PDB entry 3REK | X-ray diffraction, 2.60 A resolution | chains D and J of the 10 polymer chains in the assembly

[Chain D]
Name: Histone H2B 1.1
From: Xenopus laevis
UniProtKB: P02281 (H2B11_XENLA); residues 1-122 here correspond to UniProt positions 5-126 (UniProt number = residue number + 4)
Amino-acid sequence (122 residues; each row starts with the number of its first residue):
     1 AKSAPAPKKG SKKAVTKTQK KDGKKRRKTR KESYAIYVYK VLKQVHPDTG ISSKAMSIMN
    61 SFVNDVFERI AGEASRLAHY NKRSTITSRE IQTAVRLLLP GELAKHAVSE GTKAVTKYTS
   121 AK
Not modelled in the structure: 1-23
Construct notes: variant Thr29 (Ser33 in P02281)
Ion coordination: Mn2+ near Val45 (its only coordinating residue here)
Swiss-Prot annotation at these positions:
  - modified residue: Lys2 (N6-acetyllysine), Lys9 (N6-acetyllysine), Ser11 (Phosphoserine), Lys12 (N6-acetyllysine), Lys17 (N6-acetyllysine)
  - glycosylation: Ser109 (O-linked (GlcNAc) serine)
  - cross-link: Lys117 (Glycyl lysine isopeptide (Lys-Gly) (interchain with G-Cter in ubiquitin))

[Chain J]
Molecule: 146-nt DNA strand
Sequence (146 nucleotides; numbered -73 to 72; the number before each row is that of its first residue; numbers below 1 keep their minus sign (DA-73 is residue -73)):
   -73 ATCTCCAAAT ATCCCTTGCG GATCGTAGAA AAAGTGTGTC AAACTGCGCT ATCAAAGGGA
   -13 AACTTCAACT GAATTCAGTT GAAGTTTCCC TTTGATAGCG CAGTTTGACA CACTTTTTCT
    47 ACGATCCGCA AGGGATATTT GGAGAT
Ion coordination: platinum (II) ion site 1: DG-54, DG-53; platinum (II) ion site 2 near DG-46 (its only coordinating residue here); platinum (II) ion site 3: DG-40, DT-39; platinum (II) ion site 4 near DG-36 (its only coordinating residue here); platinum (II) ion site 5 near DG-28 (its only coordinating residue here); platinum (II) ion site 6 near DG-17 (its only coordinating residue here); platinum (II) ion site 7 near DG-16 (its only coordinating residue here); platinum (II) ion site 8 near DG-15 (its only coordinating residue here); platinum (II) ion site 9 near DA-2 (its only coordinating residue here); platinum (II) ion site 10 near DG7 (its only coordinating residue here); platinum (II) ion site 11: DG24, DC25; platinum (II) ion site 12 near DG58 (its only coordinating residue here); 2 more platinum (II) ion sites not listed

[Chain D / chain J interface]
Pairs across the interface (11):
  Arg26(D) with DT-29(J), hydrogen bond to the base; DG-28(J), hydrogen bond to the sugar
  Lys28(D) with DT51(J), phosphate contact
  Arg30(D) with DG49(J), phosphate contact; DA50(J), phosphate contact
  Lys31(D) with DG49(J), sugar contact; DA50(J), hydrogen bond to the phosphate
  Glu32(D) with DG49(J), phosphate contact
  Ser33(D) with DG49(J), phosphate contact
  Ile36(D) with DC48(J), sugar contact
  Tyr37(D) with DC48(J), hydrogen bond to the phosphate
Interface residues without a listed pair, chain D (9 interface residues in all): Lys40

[Overview]
9 residues of chain D face 6 of chain J across their interface, with 4 hydrogen bonds. Polar pairs include
Arg26(D)-DT-29(J), Arg26(D)-DG-28(J) and Lys31(D)-DA50(J). The platinum (II) ion site 1 is built by DG-54(J)
and DG-53(J).
Here chain D is Histone H2B 1.1 (Xenopus laevis) and chain J is a 146-nt DNA strand. Entry 3REK (2.6 Angstrom
Crystal Structure of the Nucleosome Core Particle Assembled with a 146 bp Alpha-Satellite DNA ...) was
determined by X-ray diffraction (same publication as 3REH, 3REI, 3REJ and 3REL).
